7XX6 - chains G and J of the 21 polymer chains in the assembly; structure by X-ray diffraction, 3.39 A resolution.

# Chain G
Protein: Histone H2A type 1-B/E
Source organism: Homo sapiens
UniProtKB: P04908 (H2A1B_HUMAN); residues 0-129 here correspond to UniProt positions 1-130 (UniProt number = residue number + 1)
Chain sequence (132 residues; row label = number of the first residue in the row; numbers below 1 keep their minus sign (Gly-2 is residue -2)):
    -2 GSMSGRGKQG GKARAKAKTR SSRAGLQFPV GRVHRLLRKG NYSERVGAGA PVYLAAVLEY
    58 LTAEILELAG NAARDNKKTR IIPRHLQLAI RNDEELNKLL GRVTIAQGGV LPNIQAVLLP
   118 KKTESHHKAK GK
Disordered / not traced: -2 to 6, 121-129
Differences from the reference sequence: expression tag (-2 to -1)
Bound ions: Ca2+: Glu91 (shared with 1 residue of chain C; 1 residue of chain D)
UniProt features mapped onto this chain:
  - modified residue: Ser1 (N-acetylserine), Arg3 (Citrulline), Lys5 (N6-(2-hydroxyisobutyryl)lysine), Lys9 (N6-(2-hydroxyisobutyryl)lysine), Lys13 (N6-(beta-hydroxybutyryl)lysine), Lys36 (N6-(2-hydroxyisobutyryl)lysine), Lys74 (N6-(2-hydroxyisobutyryl)lysine), Lys75 (N6-(2-hydroxyisobutyryl)lysine), Lys95 (N6-(2-hydroxyisobutyryl)lysine), Gln104 (N5-methylglutamine), Lys118 (N6-(2-hydroxyisobutyryl)lysine), Lys119 (N6-crotonyllysine), Thr120 (Phosphothreonine), Lys125 (N6-crotonyllysine)
  - cross-link (Glycyl lysine isopeptide (Lys-Gly)): Lys13 (interchain with G-Cter in ubiquitin), Lys15 (interchain with G-Cter in ubiquitin), Lys119 (interchain with G-Cter in ubiquitin)

# Chain J
Molecule: 169-nt DNA strand
Source organism: synthetic construct
Sequence (169 nucleotides; row label = number of the first residue in the row; numbers below 1 keep their minus sign (DG-82 is residue -82)):
   -82 GCTTTTTTTT TTCACAATCC CGGTGCCGAG GCCGCTCAAT TGGTCGTAGA CAGCTCTAGC
   -22 ACCGCTTAAA CGCACGTACG GATTCCGTAC GTGCGTTTAA GCGGTGCTAG AGCTGTCTAC
    38 GACCAATTGA GCGGCCTCGG CACCGGGATT GTGAAAAAAA AAAGCTGCA
Bound ions: Ca2+ site 1: DG-52 (shared with 1 residue of chain I); Ca2+ site 2 near DG29 (its only coordinating residue here); Ca2+ site 3: DG51 (shared with 1 residue of chain I)

# Interface between chain G and chain J
Residue-residue contacts (16; chain G residue first):
  Arg11(G) with DG-41(J), phosphate contact
  Ala12(G) with DG-41(J), phosphate contact
  Lys13(G) with DT-42(J), phosphate contact; DG-41(J), salt bridge to the phosphate
  Ala14(G) with DT-42(J), phosphate contact
  Lys15(G) with DT-43(J), phosphate contact; DT-42(J), hydrogen bond to the phosphate
  Thr16(G) with DT-43(J), phosphate contact
  Arg17(G) with DT-43(J), salt bridge to the phosphate
  Arg20(G) with DT-42(J), salt bridge to the phosphate
  Gly28(G) with DT-43(J), phosphate contact
  Arg29(G) with DA-44(J), phosphate contact
  Arg32(G) with DA-44(J), salt bridge to the phosphate
  Arg42(G) with DA-35(J), sugar contact
  Arg77(G) with DA-54(J), hydrogen bond to the phosphate; DG-53(J), salt bridge to the phosphate

# Overview
13 residues of chain G face 7 of chain J across their interface, with 2 hydrogen bonds and 5 salt bridges.
Polar contacts include Lys15(G)-DT-42(J), Arg77(G)-DA-54(J) and Lys13(G)-DG-41(J).
Chain G is Histone H2A type 1-B/E (Homo sapiens) and chain J is a 169-nt DNA strand (synthetic construct); the
structure, Crystal Structure of Nucleosome-H1.0 Linker Histone Assembly (sticky-169a DNA fragment), was
determined by X-ray diffraction.
